PDB entry 5WKF | X-ray diffraction, 2.95 A resolution | chains A and E of the 5 polymer chains in the assembly

== Chain A ==
Molecule: HLA class I histocompatibility antigen, A-11 alpha chain
Organism: Homo sapiens
Reference sequence: P13746 (1A11_HUMAN), isoform P13746-2; residues 1-274 here correspond to UniProt positions 25-298 (UniProt number = residue number + 24)
Sequence (274 residues; row label = number of the first residue in the row):
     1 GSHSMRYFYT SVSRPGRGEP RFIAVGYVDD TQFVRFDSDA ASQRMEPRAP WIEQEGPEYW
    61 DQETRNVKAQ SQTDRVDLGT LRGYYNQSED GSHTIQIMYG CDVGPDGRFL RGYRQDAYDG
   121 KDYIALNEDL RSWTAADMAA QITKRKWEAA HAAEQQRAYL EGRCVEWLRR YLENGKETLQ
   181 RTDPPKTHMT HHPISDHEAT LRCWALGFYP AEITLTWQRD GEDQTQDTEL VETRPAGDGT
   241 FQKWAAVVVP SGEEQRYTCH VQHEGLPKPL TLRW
Cystine bridges: Cys101-Cys164
From the paper describing this entry:
  - mutagenesis - R65A, K68A: decreased binding to D13
  - mutagenesis - Q72A: increased binding to D13

== Chain E ==
Molecule: D30 TCR beta chain
Organism: Homo sapiens
Sequence (244 residues; row label = number of the first residue in the row; note: 15 numbers in that range are skipped by the numbering (no residue carries them; nothing is unmodelled there)):
     2 AGVAQSPRYK IIEKRQSVAF WCNPISGHAT
    39 LYWYQQILGQ GPKLLIQFQN NGV
    66 VDDSQLPKDR FSAERL
    83 KGVDSTLKIQ PAKLEDSAVY LCASSL
   112 GQGLLYGYTF GSGTRLTVLE DLNKVFPPEV AVFEPSEAEI SHTQKATLVC LATGFYPDHV
   172 ELSWWVNGKE VHSGVCTDPQ PLKEQPALND SRYALSSRLR VSATFWQNPR NHFRCQVQFY
   232 GLSENDEWTQ DRAKPVTQIV SAEAWGRAD
Cystine bridges: Cys23-Cys104, Cys161-Cys226
From the paper describing this entry:
  - mutagenesis - L81A: unchanged binding to HLA-A11:01-GTS1
  - specificity-determining residues: Asn58

== Chain A / chain E interface ==
Pairs across the interface - 23 pairs, chain A then chain E:
  Arg65(A) with Val66(E); Asp67(E), salt bridge
  Lys68(A) with Val61(E); Val66(E)
  Ala69(A) with Gln57(E); Val66(E), hydrophobic; Gln113(E)
  Gln72(A) with Gln57(E); Asn58(E); Asn59(E); Gly60(E), hydrogen bond (side chain-backbone)
  Thr73(A) with Gln57(E), hydrogen bond; Asn58(E)
  Val76(A) with Asn58(E); Asn59(E)
  Ala150(A) with Leu108(E), hydrophobic; Tyr117(E), hydrogen bond (backbone-side chain)
  His151(A) with Leu116(E)
  Glu154(A) with Leu116(E)
  Gln155(A) with Gly114(E); Leu115(E); Leu116(E); Tyr117(E), hydrogen bond
The authors on this interface:
  - residue pairs: Gln72(A)-Asn59(E)
  - interface residues, chain A: Arg65(A), Ala69(A), Ala150(A), Gln155(A)
  - interface residues, chain E: Val66(E), Asp67(E)

== In short ==
The interface between chain A and chain E involves 10 residues on one side and 13 on the other; the contacts
include 4 hydrogen bonds and 1 salt bridge. Polar contacts include Arg65(A)-Asp67(E), Gln72(A)-Gly60(E) and
Thr73(A)-Gln57(E). The authors report a contact between Gln72(A) and Asn59(E). From the paper: R65A and K68A
of chain A reduce binding to D13; interface residues Arg65(A), Ala69(A) and Val66(E) among others; 4
substitutions were tested in all.
Here chain A is HLA class I histocompatibility antigen, A-11 alpha chain and chain E is D30 TCR beta chain,
both from Homo sapiens. Entry 5WKF (D30 TCR in complex with HLA-A*11:01-GTS1) was determined by X-ray
diffraction together with 5WJL, 5WJN and 5WKH from the same study.
